PDB entry 8WK3 | electron microscopy, 3.30 A resolution | chains M and S of the 43 polymer chains in the assembly

Chain M:
Name: Flagellar hook-basal body complex protein FliE
From: Salmonella enterica subsp. enterica serovar Typhimurium str. LT2
Reference sequence: P26462 (FLIE_SALTY); residues 1-104 here = UniProt positions 1-104
Amino-acid sequence (104 residues; row label = number of the first residue in the row):
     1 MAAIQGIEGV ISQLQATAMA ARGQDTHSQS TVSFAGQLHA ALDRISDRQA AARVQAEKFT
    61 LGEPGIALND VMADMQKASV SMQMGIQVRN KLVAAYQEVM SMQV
Not modelled in the structure: 1-30

Chain S:
Name: Flagellar basal body rod protein FlgB
From: Salmonella enterica subsp. enterica serovar Typhimurium str. LT2
Reference sequence: P16437 (FLGB_SALTY); residues 1-138 here = UniProt positions 1-138
Amino-acid sequence (138 residues; each row starts with the number of its first residue):
     1 MLDRLDAALR FQQEALNLRA QRQEILAANI ANADTPGYQA RDIDFASELK KVMVRGREET
    61 GGVALTLTSS HHIPAQAVSS PAVDLLYRVP DQPSLDGNTV DMDRERTQFA DNSLKYQMGL
   121 TVLGSQLKGM MNVLQGGN
Not modelled in the structure: 1-2, 56-81, 137-138

Chain M / chain S interface:
Pairs across the interface (27):
  Arg48(M) - Asp3(S)  salt bridge
  Arg48(M) - Leu5(S)
  Arg48(M) - Asp6(S)  salt bridge
  Asn69(M) - Leu16(S)
  Asn69(M) - Asn17(S)
  Asn69(M) - Ala20(S)
  Asn69(M) - Tyr116(S)
  Asp70(M) - Gln13(S)  hydrogen bond
  Asp70(M) - Asn17(S)  hydrogen bond
  Ala73(M) - Gln13(S)
  Asp74(M) - Gln13(S)  hydrogen bond
  Gln76(M) - Leu127(S)
  Lys77(M) - Leu5(S)
  Lys77(M) - Asp6(S)
  Lys77(M) - Leu9(S)
  Lys77(M) - Gln13(S)  hydrogen bond
  Ser79(M) - Met131(S)
  Val80(M) - Leu5(S)  hydrophobic
  Val80(M) - Leu127(S)  hydrophobic
  Val80(M) - Met130(S)  hydrophobic
  Val80(M) - Met131(S)  hydrophobic
  Val80(M) - Leu134(S)
  Gln83(M) - Met131(S)
  Gln83(M) - Gln135(S)  hydrogen bond
  Met84(M) - Leu134(S)
  Gln87(M) - Leu134(S)  hydrogen bond (side chain-backbone)
  Gln87(M) - Gly136(S)
Interface residues without a listed pair, chain M (13 interface residues in all): Ser81
Interface residues without a listed pair, chain S (16 interface residues in all): Leu123

Overview:
The interface between chain M and chain S involves 13 residues on one side and 16 on the other; the contacts
include 6 hydrogen bonds and 2 salt bridges. Polar contacts include Arg48(M)-Asp3(S), Arg48(M)-Asp6(S) and
Asp70(M)-Gln13(S).
Here chain M is Flagellar hook-basal body complex protein FliE and chain S is Flagellar basal body rod protein
FlgB, both from Salmonella enterica subsp. enterica serovar Typhimurium str. LT2. Entry 8WK3 (Cryo-EM
structure of the proximal rod-export apparatus and FlgF within the motor-hook complex in the CW ...) was
determined by electron microscopy (same publication as 8WHT, 8WIW, 8WK4, 8WKI, 8WKK, 8WKQ and 11 further
entries).
